6VWK - chains S and a of the 13 polymer chains in the assembly; structure by electron microscopy, 3.30 A resolution.

# Chain S
Protein: ATP synthase subunit c
From: Escherichia coli
UniProt: F4TL55 (F4TL55_ECOLX); residue numbers follow UniProt; this construct covers 1-79
Amino-acid sequence (79 residues; row label = number of the first residue in the row):
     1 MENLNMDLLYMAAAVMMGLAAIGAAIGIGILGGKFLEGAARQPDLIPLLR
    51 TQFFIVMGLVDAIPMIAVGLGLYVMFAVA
Not modelled in the structure: 1-2
Reported in the primary citation:
  - catalytic residues: D61 (citing earlier work)

# Chain a
Protein: ATP synthase subunit a
From: Escherichia coli
UniProt: C3SL77 (C3SL77_ECOLX); residues 1-271 here = UniProt positions 1-271
Amino-acid sequence (271 residues; each row starts with the number of its first residue):
     1 MASENMTPQDYIGHHLNNLQLDLRTFSLVDPQNPPATFWTINIDSMFFSV
    51 VLGLLFLVLFRSVAKKATSGVPGKFQTAIELVIGFVNGSVKDMYHGKSKL
   101 IAPLALTIFVWVFLMNLMDLLPIDLLPYIAEHVLGLPALRVVPSADVNVT
   151 LSMALGVFILILFYSIKMKGIGGFTKELTLQPFNHWAFIPVNLILEGVSL
   201 LSKPVSLGLRLFGNMYAGELIFILIAGLLPWWSQWILNVPWAIFHILIIT
   251 LQAFIFMVLTIVYLSMASEEH
Not modelled in the structure: 1-3, 270-271
Reported in the primary citation:
  - contacts within the chain: R210-Q252
  - catalytic residues: D119, N214, E219, H245

# Chain S / chain a interface
Residue-residue contacts (17):
  F54(S) - F254(a)  hydrophobic
  F54(S) - I255(a)  hydrophobic
  F54(S) - L259(a)
  I55(S) - V262(a)  hydrophobic
  G58(S) - R210(a)  hydrogen bond (backbone-side chain)
  G58(S) - L259(a)
  D61(S) - R210(a)  salt bridge
  A62(S) - S206(a)
  M65(S) - L209(a)
  M65(S) - R210(a)
  M65(S) - N214(a)
  I66(S) - V205(a)  hydrophobic
  I66(S) - S206(a)
  L72(S) - F212(a)  hydrophobic
  L72(S) - G213(a)
  L72(S) - Y216(a)  hydrophobic
  F76(S) - Y216(a)
Interface residues without a listed pair, chain S (13 interface residues in all): M57, I63, G69, L70
Interface residues without a listed pair, chain a (17 interface residues in all): L16, S202, L220, L251, V258
Interface features reported in the paper:
  - specific contacts: D61(S)-R210(a)

# Summary
13 residues of chain S and 17 residues of chain a are in contact, with 1 hydrogen bond and 1 salt bridge.
Among the polar pairs are D61(S)-R210(a) and G58(S)-R210(a). The authors report a contact between D61(S) and
R210(a). From the paper: catalytic residues D61(S) and D119(a) among others; contacts within the chain
involving Q252(a) and R210(a).
Here chain S is ATP synthase subunit c and chain a is ATP synthase subunit a, both from Escherichia coli.
Entry 6VWK (E. coli ATP Synthase ADP Sub-state 3a Fo Focussed) was determined by electron microscopy together
with 6OQR, 6OQS, 6OQT, 6OQU, 6OQV, 6OQW and 3 further entries from the same study.
